PDB entry 8B26 | X-ray diffraction, 2.42 A resolution | chains A and B

== Chain A (and B) ==
Molecule: Dihydroprecondylocarpine acetate synthase 2
Source organism: Tabernanthe iboga
Notes: chain B of this document is another copy of the same molecule, construct and numbering; everything in this record applies to it too
UniProtKB: A0A5B8X8Z0 (A0A5B8X8Z0_TABIB); residue numbers follow UniProt; this construct covers 1-365
Chain sequence (365 residues; each row starts with the number of its first residue):
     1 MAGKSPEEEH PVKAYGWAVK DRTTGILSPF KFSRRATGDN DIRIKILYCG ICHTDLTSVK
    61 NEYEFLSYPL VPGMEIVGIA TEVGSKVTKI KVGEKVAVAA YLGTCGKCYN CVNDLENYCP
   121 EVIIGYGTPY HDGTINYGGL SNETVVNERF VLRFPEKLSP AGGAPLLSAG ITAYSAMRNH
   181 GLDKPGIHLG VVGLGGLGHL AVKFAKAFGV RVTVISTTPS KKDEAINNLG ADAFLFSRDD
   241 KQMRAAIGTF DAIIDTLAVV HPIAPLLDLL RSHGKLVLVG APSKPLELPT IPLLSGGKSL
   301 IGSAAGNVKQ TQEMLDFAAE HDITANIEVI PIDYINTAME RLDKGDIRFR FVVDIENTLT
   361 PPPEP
Not modelled in the structure: 1-3, 363-365 (chain B: 1-4, 363-365)
Sequence notes: conflict His188 (Gln in A0A5B8X8Z0)
Bound ions: Zn2+: Cys105, Cys108, Cys111, Cys119

== Chain A / chain B interface ==
Contacting residue pairs (49):
  Asn110(A) - Ser272(B)  hydrogen bond
  Tyr118(A) - Ser272(B)  hydrogen bond (backbone-side chain)
  Tyr118(A) - His273(B)
  Tyr118(A) - Leu294(B)
  Tyr118(A) - Ser295(B)
  Tyr118(A) - Gly296(B)
  Tyr118(A) - Gly297(B)
  Ser272(A) - Asn110(B)  hydrogen bond
  Ser272(A) - Tyr118(B)  hydrogen bond (side chain-backbone)
  His273(A) - Tyr118(B)
  Leu278(A) - Thr290(B)
  Leu278(A) - Leu294(B)
  Val279(A) - Leu294(B)
  Gly280(A) - Leu294(B)
  Pro282(A) - Thr290(B)
  Pro285(A) - Leu288(B)
  Leu286(A) - Leu286(B)
  Leu286(A) - Glu287(B)
  Leu286(A) - Leu288(B)  hydrogen bond (backbone-backbone)
  Glu287(A) - Leu286(B)
  Leu288(A) - Ile263(B)  hydrophobic
  Leu288(A) - Pro285(B)
  Leu288(A) - Leu286(B)  hydrogen bond (backbone-backbone)
  Thr290(A) - Pro282(B)  hydrogen bond (side chain-backbone)
  Ile291(A) - Pro282(B)
  Leu293(A) - Gly302(B)
  Leu294(A) - Tyr118(B)
  Leu294(A) - Leu278(B)  hydrophobic
  Leu294(A) - Gly280(B)
  Leu294(A) - Ala281(B)  hydrophobic
  Leu294(A) - Ser303(B)
  Leu294(A) - Ala304(B)
  Ser295(A) - Tyr118(B)
  Gly296(A) - Tyr118(B)
  Gly297(A) - Tyr118(B)
  Gly297(A) - Gly302(B)
  Lys298(A) - Leu300(B)
  Lys298(A) - Ile301(B)
  Lys298(A) - Gly302(B)  hydrogen bond (backbone-backbone)
  Ser299(A) - Leu300(B)
  Ser299(A) - Ile301(B)
  Leu300(A) - Ser299(B)
  Leu300(A) - Leu300(B)  hydrogen bond (backbone-backbone)
  Ile301(A) - Lys298(B)
  Ile301(A) - Ser299(B)
  Gly302(A) - Leu293(B)
  Gly302(A) - Gly297(B)
  Gly302(A) - Lys298(B)  hydrogen bond (backbone-backbone)
  Ala304(A) - Leu294(B)
Other interface residues (no listed pair), chain A (27 interface residues in all): Ala281, Ser303
Other interface residues (no listed pair), chain B (30 interface residues in all): Val279, Ser283, Lys284, Pro289

== In short ==
The interface between chain A and chain B involves 27 residues on one side and 30 on the other; the contacts
include 10 hydrogen bonds. Polar contacts include Asn110(A)-Ser272(B), Tyr118(A)-Ser272(B) and
Thr290(A)-Pro282(B). Cys105(A), Cys108(A), Cys111(A) and Cys119(A) coordinate Zn2+.
Both chains are Dihydroprecondylocarpine acetate synthase 2 (Tabernanthe iboga). Entry 8B26
(Dihydroprecondylocarpine acetate synthase 2 from Tabernanthe iboga) was determined by X-ray diffraction (same
publication as 8B27, 8A3N, 8B1V and 8B25).
